PDB entry 7FOK | X-ray diffraction, 1.72 A resolution | chains A and B

[Chain A]
Protein: Pre-mRNA-splicing factor 8
From: Saccharomyces cerevisiae S288C
Reference sequence: P33334 (PRP8_YEAST); residue numbers follow UniProt; this construct covers 1836-2090
Chain sequence (258 residues; numbered 1833 to 2090; the number before each row is that of its first residue):
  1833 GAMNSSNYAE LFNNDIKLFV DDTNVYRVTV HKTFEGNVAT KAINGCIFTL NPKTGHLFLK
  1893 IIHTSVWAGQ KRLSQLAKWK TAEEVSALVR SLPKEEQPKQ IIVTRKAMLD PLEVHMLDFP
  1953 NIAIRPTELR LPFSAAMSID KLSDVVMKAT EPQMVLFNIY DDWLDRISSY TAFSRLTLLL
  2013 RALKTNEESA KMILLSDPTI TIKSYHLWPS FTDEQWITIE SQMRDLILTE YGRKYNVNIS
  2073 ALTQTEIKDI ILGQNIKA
Unresolved in the structure: 2070-2090
Differences from the reference sequence: expression tag (1833-1835)
UniProt features mapped onto this chain:
  - mutagenesis: Asp1853 (D1853A: Alters protein folding. Severely impaired growth. Strongly reduced growth at 35 degrees Celsius; when associated with A-1854; D1853N: Reduced growth at 30 degrees Celsius ...), Asp1854 (D1854A: Reduced growth at 30 degrees Celsius. Strongly reduced growth at 16 degrees Celsius. Strongly reduced growth at 35 degrees Celsius; when associated with A-1853 ...), Thr1855 (T1855A: Reduced growth at 30 degrees Celsius. Strongly reduced growth at 16 degrees Celsius), Thr1936 (T1936A: Reduced growth at 30 degrees Celsius. Strongly reduced growth at 16 degrees Celsius), Arg1937 (R1937K: Severely impaired growth. Reduced growth at 30 degrees Celsius. Strongly reduced growth at 16 degrees Celsius)
Small-molecule neighbours: W6H (methyl N-methyl-N-[(2E)-3-(thiophen-3-yl)prop-2-enoyl]glycinate): His1888, Leu1889, Phe1890, Leu1988, Phe1989, Asn1990, Asp1993, Tyr2037

[Chain B]
Protein: A1 cistron-splicing factor AAR2
From: Saccharomyces cerevisiae S288C
Reference sequence: P32357 (AAR2_YEAST); aligned to UniProt positions 1-317 over residues 1-317
Chain sequence (308 residues; numbered -3 to 317; 13 numbers in that range are skipped by the numbering (no residue carries them; nothing is unmodelled there); the number before each row is that of its first residue; numbers below 1 keep their minus sign (Gly-3 is residue -3)):
    -3 GAMAMNTVPF TSAPIEVTIG IDQYSFNVKE NQPFHGIKDI PIGHVHVIHF QHADNSSMRY
    57 GYWFDCRMGN FYIQYDPKDG LYKMMEERDG AKFENIVHNF KERQMMVSYP KIDEDDTWYN
   117 LTEFVQMDKI RKIVRKDENQ FSYVDSSMTT VQENEL
   166 SSSSSDPAHS LNYTVINFKS REAIRPGHEM EDFLDKSYYL NTVMLQGIFK NSSNYFGELQ
   226 FAFLNAMFFG NYGSSLQWHA MIELICSSAT VPKHMLDKLD EILYYQIKTL PEQYSDILLN
   286 ERVWNICLYS SFQKNSLHNT EKIMENKYPE LL
Unresolved in the structure: -3 to 0, 166-169
Differences from the reference sequence: expression tag (-3 to 0); conflict Ser166 (Leu153 in P32357), Ser167 (Lys154 in P32357), Ser170 (Asp in P32357)
UniProt features mapped onto this chain:
  - region: Leu261 to Ile282 (Leucine-zipper)
  - modified residue: Ser253 (Phosphoserine), Thr274 (Phosphothreonine)
Small-molecule neighbours: W6H (methyl N-methyl-N-[(2E)-3-(thiophen-3-yl)prop-2-enoyl]glycinate): Phe120, Val121, Gln122, Lys125, Ile126, Lys128, Ile129, Asn177, Thr179, Ile213, Phe214, Asn219, Gly222, Glu223, Phe226

[Interface between chain A and chain B]
Pairs across the interface (17):
  Gln1907(A) with Met195(B); Leu199(B)
  Leu1908(A) with Met195(B), hydrophobic
  Trp1911(A) with Glu194(B); Met195(B), hydrophobic; Phe198(B), hydrophobic
  Asp1942(A) with Lys184(B), salt bridge
  Glu1945(A) with Lys184(B), salt bridge
  Val1946(A) with Lys184(B); Ile189(B), hydrophobic; Glu194(B); Phe198(B), hydrophobic
  His1947(A) with Glu194(B), salt bridge
  Leu1949(A) with Lys184(B); Ser185(B); Arg186(B)
  Asp1950(A) with Arg186(B), salt bridge

[In short]
9 residues of chain A and 8 residues of chain B are in contact, with 4 salt bridges. Polar contacts include
Asp1942(A)-Lys184(B), Glu1945(A)-Lys184(B) and His1947(A)-Glu194(B). Bound to chain A: compound W6H. Bound to
chain B: compound W6H. UniProt lists 5 mutagenesis sites on chain A.
Here chain A is Pre-mRNA-splicing factor 8 and chain B is A1 cistron-splicing factor AAR2, both from
Saccharomyces cerevisiae S288C. Entry 7FOK (PanDDA analysis group deposition -- Aar2/RNaseH in complex with
fragment P08B09 from the F2X-Universal Library) was determined by X-ray diffraction, deposited together with
5ST0, 5ST1, 5ST2, 5ST3, 5ST4, 5ST5 and 248 further entries.
